Entry 1YE9 (X-ray diffraction, 2.80 A resolution); this record covers chains A and F of the 8 polymer chains in the assembly.

Chain A:
Molecule: catalase HPII
Organism: Escherichia coli
Notes: EC 1.11.1.6; fragment: proteolytic fragment, residues 75-300
UniProt: P21179 (CATE_ECOLI); residue numbers follow UniProt; this construct covers 75-300
Chain sequence (226 residues; row label = number of the first residue in the row):
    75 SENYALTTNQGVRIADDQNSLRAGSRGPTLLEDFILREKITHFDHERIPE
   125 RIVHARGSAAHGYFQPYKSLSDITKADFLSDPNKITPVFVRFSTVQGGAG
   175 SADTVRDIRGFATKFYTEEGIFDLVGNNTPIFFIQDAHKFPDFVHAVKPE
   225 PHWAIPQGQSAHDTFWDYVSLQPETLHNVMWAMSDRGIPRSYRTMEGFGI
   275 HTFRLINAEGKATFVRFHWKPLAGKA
Not modelled in the structure: 298-300
Residues lining bound ligands:
  - cis-heme d hydroxychlorin gamma-spirolactone (HDD), molecule 1: Ile114, Phe117, Asp118
  - cis-heme d hydroxychlorin gamma-spirolactone (HDD), molecule 2: Arg125, Ile126, Val127, His128, Arg165, Ser167, Gly184, Phe185, Ala186, Val199, Gly200, Asn201, Phe206, Ala211, Phe214, Ile274, His275
Reported in the primary citation:
  - contacts within the chain: Arg260-Glu270
  - mutagenesis - R260A: unchanged catalytic activity

Chain F:
Molecule: catalase HPII
Organism: Escherichia coli
Notes: EC 1.11.1.6; fragment: proteolytic fragment, residues 309-567
UniProt: P21179 (CATE_ECOLI); residues 309-567 here = UniProt positions 309-567
Chain sequence (259 residues; numbered 309 to 567; the number before each row is that of its first residue):
   309 KLTGRDPDFHRRELWEAIEAGDFPEYELGFQLIPEEDEFKFDFDLLDPTK
   359 LIPEELVPVQRVGKMVLNRNPDNFFAENEQAAFHPGHIVPGLDFTNDPLL
   409 QGRLFSYTDTQISRLGGPNFHEIPINRPTCPYHNFQRDGMHRMGIDTNPA
   459 NYEPNSINDNWPRETPPGPKRGGFESYQERVEGNKVRERSPSFGEYYSHP
   509 RLFWLSQTPFEQRHIVDGFSFELSKVVRPYIRERVVDQLAHIDLTLAQAV
   559 AKNLGIELT
Not modelled in the structure: 565-567
Ion coordination: cis-heme d hydroxychlorin gamma-spirolactone Fe near Tyr415 (its only coordinating residue here)
Residues lining bound ligands: cis-heme d hydroxychlorin gamma-spirolactone (HDD): Phe391, Leu407, Gly410, Arg411, Ser414, Tyr415, Thr418, Gln419, Arg422

Chain A / chain F interface:
Residue-residue contacts (16):
  Lys213(A) with Glu461(F), salt bridge; Pro462(F)
  Asp216(A) with Tyr460(F); Glu461(F)
  His219(A) with Phe443(F), hydrogen bond (side chain-backbone); Arg445(F); Asn459(F), hydrogen bond (side chain-backbone)
  Pro225(A) with Asn459(F)
  Thr238(A) with Tyr460(F)
  Asp241(A) with Tyr460(F), hydrogen bond; Asn463(F); Ser464(F), hydrogen bond (side chain-backbone); Ile465(F), hydrogen bond (side chain-backbone)
  Tyr242(A) with Tyr460(F), hydrophobic; Pro462(F)
  Gln246(A) with Pro462(F)
Other interface residues (no listed pair), chain A (10 interface residues in all): Ala220, Leu245
Other interface residues (no listed pair), chain F (11 interface residues in all): Gln444, Pro457

Overview:
10 residues of chain A and 11 residues of chain F are in contact; the contacts include 5 hydrogen bonds and 1
salt bridge. Polar pairs include Lys213(A)-Glu461(F), His219(A)-Phe443(F) and His219(A)-Asn459(F). From the
paper: R260A of chain A leaves catalytic activity unchanged; contacts within the chain involving Arg260(A) and
Glu270(A).
Chain A is catalase HPII and chain F is catalase HPII, both from Escherichia coli; the structure, Crystal
structure of proteolytically truncated catalase HPII from E. coli, was determined by X-ray diffraction.
